PDB entry 3AYW | X-ray diffraction, 2.90 A resolution | chains A and J of the 10 polymer chains in the assembly

# Chain A
Molecule: Histone H3.1
Organism: Homo sapiens
UniProt: P68431 (H31_HUMAN); residues 0-135 here correspond to UniProt positions 1-136 (UniProt number = residue number + 1)
Chain sequence (139 residues; row label = number of the first residue in the row; numbers below 1 keep their minus sign (Gly-3 is residue -3)):
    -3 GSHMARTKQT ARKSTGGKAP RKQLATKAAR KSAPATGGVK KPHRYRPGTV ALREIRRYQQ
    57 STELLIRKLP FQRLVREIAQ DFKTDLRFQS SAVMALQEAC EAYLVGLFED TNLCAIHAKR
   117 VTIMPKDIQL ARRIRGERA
Disordered / not traced: -3 to 37, 135
Differences from the reference sequence: expression tag (-3 to -1); engineered mutation Gln56 (Lys57 in P68431)
UniProt features mapped onto this chain:
  - modified residue: Arg2 (Asymmetric dimethylarginine), Thr3 (Phosphothreonine), Lys4 (Allysine), Gln5 (5-glutamyl dopamine), Thr6 (Phosphothreonine), Arg8 (Citrulline), Lys9 (N6,N6,N6-trimethyllysine), Ser10 (ADP-ribosylserine), Thr11 (Phosphothreonine), Lys14 (N6-(2-hydroxyisobutyryl)lysine), Arg17 (Asymmetric dimethylarginine), Lys18 (N6-(2-hydroxyisobutyryl)lysine), Lys23 (N6-(2-hydroxyisobutyryl)lysine), Arg26 (Citrulline), Lys27 (N6,N6,N6-trimethyllysine), Ser28 (ADP-ribosylserine), Lys36 (N6,N6,N6-trimethyllysine), Lys37 (N6-methyllysine), Tyr41 (Phosphotyrosine), Ser57 (Phosphoserine) and 7 more in UniProt
  - lipidation: Lys18 (N6-decanoyllysine)

# Chain J
Molecule: 146-nt DNA strand
Sequence (146 nucleotides; row label = number of the first residue in the row):
   147 ATCAATATCC ACCTGCAGAT TCTACCAAAA GTGTATTTGG AAACTGCTCC ATCAAAAGGC
   207 ATGTTCAGCT GAATTCAGCT GAACATGCCT TTTGATGGAG CAGTTTCCAA ATACACTTTT
   267 GGTAGAATCT GCAGGTGGAT ATTGAT
Metal / ion sites: Mn2+ site 1 near DG185 (its only coordinating residue here); Mn2+ site 2 near DG217 (its only coordinating residue here); Mn2+ site 3 near DG267 (its only coordinating residue here); Mn2+ site 4 near DG280 (its only coordinating residue here)

# Interface between chain A and chain J
Contacting residue pairs (29):
  His39(A) - DT152(J)  phosphate contact
  His39(A) - DA153(J)  phosphate contact
  Arg40(A) - DA229(J)  hydrogen bond to the base
  Arg40(A) - DC230(J)  hydrogen bond to the sugar
  Tyr41(A) - DA153(J)  sugar contact
  Tyr41(A) - DT154(J)  sugar contact
  Tyr41(A) - DA229(J)  sugar contact
  Tyr41(A) - DC230(J)  hydrogen bond to the phosphate
  Arg42(A) - DA229(J)  sugar contact
  Pro43(A) - DA228(J)  phosphate contact
  Pro43(A) - DA229(J)  sugar contact
  Gly44(A) - DA228(J)  hydrogen bond to the phosphate
  Gly44(A) - DA229(J)  hydrogen bond to the phosphate
  Thr45(A) - DA229(J)  phosphate contact
  Val46(A) - DA229(J)  hydrogen bond to the phosphate
  Val46(A) - DC230(J)  phosphate contact
  Ala47(A) - DA229(J)  hydrogen bond to the phosphate
  Arg49(A) - DT154(J)  phosphate contact
  Arg49(A) - DC155(J)  phosphate contact
  Arg63(A) - DT237(J)  salt bridge to the phosphate
  Arg63(A) - DT238(J)  phosphate contact
  Lys64(A) - DT238(J)  hydrogen bond to the phosphate
  Leu65(A) - DT237(J)  phosphate contact
  Leu65(A) - DT238(J)  hydrogen bond to the phosphate
  Pro66(A) - DT237(J)  phosphate contact
  Arg69(A) - DT237(J)  salt bridge to the phosphate
  Asp81(A) - DC247(J)  phosphate contact
  Arg83(A) - DG246(J)  hydrogen bond to the phosphate
  Arg83(A) - DC247(J)  salt bridge to the phosphate
Also at the interface, not in a pair above, chain A (18 interface residues in all): Thr118
Also at the interface, not in a pair above, chain J (13 interface residues in all): DG227, DT236

# Overview
The interface between chain A and chain J involves 18 residues on one side and 13 on the other; the contacts
include 10 hydrogen bonds and 3 salt bridges. Polar pairs include Arg40(A)-DA229(J), Arg40(A)-DC230(J) and
Tyr41(A)-DC230(J).
Here chain A is Histone H3.1 (Homo sapiens) and chain J is a 146-nt DNA strand. Entry 3AYW (Crystal Structure
of Human Nucleosome Core Particle Containing H3K56Q mutation) was determined by X-ray diffraction together
with 3AZE, 3AZF, 3AZG, 3AZH, 3AZJ, 3AZK and 3 further entries from the same study.
